PDB entry 4QXU | X-ray diffraction, 2.30 A resolution | chains H and K of the 3 polymer chains in the assembly

# Chain H
Name: anti_MT1-MMP Heavy chain
Organism: Mus musculus
Amino-acid sequence (231 residues; each row starts with the number of its first residue):
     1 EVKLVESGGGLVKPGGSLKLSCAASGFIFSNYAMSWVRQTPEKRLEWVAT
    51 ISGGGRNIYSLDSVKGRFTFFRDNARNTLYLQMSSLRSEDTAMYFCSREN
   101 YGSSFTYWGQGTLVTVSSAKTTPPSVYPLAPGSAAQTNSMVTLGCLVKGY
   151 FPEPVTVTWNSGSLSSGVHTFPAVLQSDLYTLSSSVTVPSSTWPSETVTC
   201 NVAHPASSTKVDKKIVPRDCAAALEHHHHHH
Disordered / not traced: 221-231
Disulfide bonds: Cys22-Cys96, Cys145-Cys200

# Chain K
Name: Matrix metalloproteinase-14
Organism: Homo sapiens
Notes: EC 3.4.24.80; fragment: peptide
UniProt: P50281 (MMP14_HUMAN); residues 218-228 here = UniProt positions 218-228
Amino-acid sequence (11 residues; row label = number of the first residue in the row):
   218 AEPWTVRNEDL
UniProt features mapped onto this chain:
  - binding site (Ca(2+)): Glu219

# Chain H / chain K interface
Pairs across the interface (31):
  Asn31(H) with Thr222(K); Val223(K)
  Tyr32(H) with Val223(K), hydrophobic
  Ala33(H) with Pro220(K); Thr222(K)
  Ser35(H) with Trp221(K)
  Thr50(H) with Pro220(K); Trp221(K)
  Ile51(H) with Pro220(K)
  Ser52(H) with Pro220(K); Thr222(K)
  Gly53(H) with Thr222(K), hydrogen bond (backbone-side chain)
  Asn57(H) with Ala218(K); Glu219(K); Pro220(K)
  Tyr59(H) with Ala218(K); Glu219(K), hydrogen bond; Pro220(K)
  Glu99(H) with Trp221(K); Thr222(K), hydrogen bond (side chain-backbone); Val223(K), hydrogen bond (side chain-backbone); Arg224(K), hydrogen bond (side chain-backbone)
  Asn100(H) with Val223(K); Arg224(K)
  Tyr101(H) with Val223(K); Glu226(K); Leu228(K), hydrophobic
  Gly102(H) with Arg224(K), hydrogen bond (backbone-backbone)
  Ser103(H) with Arg224(K)
  Ser104(H) with Trp221(K); Arg224(K), hydrogen bond
Also at the interface, not in a pair above, chain H (17 interface residues in all): Ile58

# Summary
17 residues of chain H and 9 residues of chain K are in contact, with 7 hydrogen bonds. Polar pairs include
Gly53(H)-Thr222(K), Tyr59(H)-Glu219(K) and Glu99(H)-Thr222(K). Curated annotation (UniProt) lists Ca2+-binding
residue Glu219(K) on chain K.
Here chain H is anti_MT1-MMP Heavy chain (Mus musculus) and chain K is Matrix metalloproteinase-14 (Homo
sapiens). Entry 4QXU (Novel Inhibition Mechanism of Membrane Metalloprotease by an Exosite-Swiveling
Conformational antibody) was determined by X-ray diffraction (same publication as 4OUU, 4P3C and 4P3D).
